3C13 - chain A; structure by X-ray diffraction, 1.95 A resolution.

[Chain A]
Molecule: Casein kinase II subunit alpha
Source organism: Homo sapiens
Notes: EC 2.7.11.1
Reference sequence: P68400 (CSK21_HUMAN); numbering as in UniProt (aligned over 1-335)
Sequence (335 residues; row label = number of the first residue in the row):
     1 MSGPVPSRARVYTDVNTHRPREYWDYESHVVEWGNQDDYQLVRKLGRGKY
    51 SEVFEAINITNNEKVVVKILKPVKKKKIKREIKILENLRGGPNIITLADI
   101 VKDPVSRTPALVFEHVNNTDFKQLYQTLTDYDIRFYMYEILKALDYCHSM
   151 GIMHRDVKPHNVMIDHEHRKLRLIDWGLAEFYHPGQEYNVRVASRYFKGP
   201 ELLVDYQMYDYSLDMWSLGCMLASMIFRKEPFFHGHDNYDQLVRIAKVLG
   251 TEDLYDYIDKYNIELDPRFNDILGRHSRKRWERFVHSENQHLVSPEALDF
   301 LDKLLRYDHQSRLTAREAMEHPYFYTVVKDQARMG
Disordered / not traced: 1-2, 331-335
Residues lining bound ligands: 3-methyl-1,6,8-trihydroxyanthraquinone (EMO): Leu45, Val53, Val66, Lys68, Glu81, Ile95, Phe113, Val116, Asn118, Met163, Ile174, Asp175, Trp176
Curated features (UniProtKB/Swiss-Prot):
  - region: Gln36 to Leu41 (Interaction with beta subunit)
  - active site: Asp156 (Proton acceptor)
  - binding site (ATP): Leu45 to Val53, Lys68
  - natural variant: Arg47 (R47Q: In OCNDS), Tyr50 (Y50S: In OCNDS), Asp175 (D175G: In OCNDS), Lys198 (K198R: In OCNDS)

[Overview]
Ligands of chain A: 3-methyl-1,6,8-trihydroxyanthraquinone. UniProt lists active-site residue Asp156 and 10
ATP-binding residues.
Chain A is Casein kinase II subunit alpha (Homo sapiens); the structure, Low pH-value crystal structure of
emodin in complex with the catalytic subunit of protein kinase CK2, was determined by X-ray diffraction
together with 3BQC from the same study.
